PDB entry 3E3I | X-ray diffraction, 2.00 A resolution | chains A and C of the 4 polymer chains in the assembly

# Chain A (and C)
Molecule: Carbonic anhydrase 2
Source organism: Haemophilus influenzae
Notes: EC 4.2.1.1; chain C of this document is another copy of the same molecule, construct and numbering; everything in this record applies to it too
UniProtKB: P45148 (CAN_HAEIN); numbering as in UniProt (aligned over 1-229)
Amino-acid sequence (229 residues; row label = number of the first residue in the row):
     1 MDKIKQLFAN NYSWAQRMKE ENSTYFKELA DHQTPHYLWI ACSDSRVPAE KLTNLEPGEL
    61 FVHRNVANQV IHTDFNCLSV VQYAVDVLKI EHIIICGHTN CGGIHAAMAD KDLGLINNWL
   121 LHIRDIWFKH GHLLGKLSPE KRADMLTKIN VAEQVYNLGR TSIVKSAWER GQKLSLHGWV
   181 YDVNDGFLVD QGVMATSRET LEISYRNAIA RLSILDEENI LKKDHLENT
Not modelled in the structure: 22-33, 221-229
Differences from the reference sequence: engineered mutation Ala-41 (Gly in P45148)
Ion coordination: Zn2+: Cys-42, Asp-44, His-98, Cys-101
Ligand contacts: bicarbonate ion (BCT): Pro-48, Glu-50, Arg-64
Reported in the primary citation:
  - binding site for bicarbonate ion: Trp-39, Val-47, Glu-50, Arg-64, Tyr-181
  - allosteric site: Trp-39, Arg-64, Tyr-181
  - mutagenesis - G41A: decreased catalytic activity on CO2 hydration
  - mutagenesis - G41A: decreased catalytic activity on kcat at high pH

# Interface between chain A and chain C
Contacting residue pairs - 123 pairs, chain A then chain C:
  Met-1(A) / Ser-175(C)
  Met-1(A) / His-177(C)
  Met-1(A) / Met-194(C)  hydrophobic
  Met-1(A) / Thr-196(C)
  Lys-3(A) / His-36(C)  hydrogen bond
  Lys-3(A) / Tyr-37(C)  hydrogen bond (backbone-side chain)
  Lys-3(A) / His-92(C)
  Ile-4(A) / His-92(C)
  Ile-4(A) / His-177(C)
  Ile-4(A) / Trp-179(C)  hydrophobic
  Leu-7(A) / Thr-53(C)
  Leu-7(A) / Ile-94(C)  hydrophobic
  Leu-7(A) / Trp-179(C)  hydrophobic
  Leu-7(A) / Leu-188(C)  hydrophobic
  Phe-8(A) / Trp-179(C)  hydrophobic
  Phe-8(A) / Leu-188(C)
  Asn-10(A) / Thr-53(C)  hydrogen bond (side chain-backbone)
  Asn-10(A) / Asn-54(C)  hydrogen bond (side chain-backbone)
  Asn-11(A) / Leu-52(C)  hydrogen bond (side chain-backbone)
  Asn-11(A) / Gly-186(C)  hydrogen bond (side chain-backbone)
  Asn-11(A) / Phe-187(C)
  Asn-11(A) / Leu-188(C)  hydrogen bond (side chain-backbone)
  Tyr-12(A) / Phe-187(C)  hydrophobic
  Trp-14(A) / Val-47(C)  hydrophobic
  Trp-14(A) / Lys-51(C)
  Trp-14(A) / Leu-52(C)
  Trp-14(A) / Gly-186(C)
  Ala-15(A) / Asp-185(C)
  Ala-15(A) / Phe-187(C)  hydrophobic
  Gln-16(A) / Phe-187(C)
  Met-18(A) / Lys-51(C)
  His-36(A) / Lys-3(C)  hydrogen bond
  Tyr-37(A) / Lys-3(C)  hydrogen bond (side chain-backbone)
  Tyr-37(A) / Ile-4(C)  hydrophobic
  Trp-39(A) / Leu-7(C)  hydrophobic
  Ser-43(A) / Phe-61(C)
  Ser-43(A) / Val-62(C)  hydrogen bond (side chain-backbone)
  Asp-44(A) / Phe-61(C)
  Arg-46(A) / Thr-34(C)
  Arg-46(A) / Pro-35(C)
  Arg-46(A) / Glu-50(C)
  Arg-46(A) / Pro-57(C)
  Arg-46(A) / Gly-58(C)  hydrogen bond (side chain-backbone)
  Val-47(A) / Pro-57(C)
  Pro-48(A) / Glu-50(C)
  Glu-50(A) / Pro-48(C)
  Glu-50(A) / Arg-64(C)  salt bridge
  Lys-51(A) / Trp-14(C)
  Leu-52(A) / Asn-11(C)  hydrogen bond (backbone-side chain)
  Leu-52(A) / Trp-14(C)
  Thr-53(A) / Leu-7(C)
  Thr-53(A) / Asn-10(C)
  Asn-54(A) / Asn-10(C)  hydrogen bond (backbone-side chain)
  Asn-54(A) / Trp-14(C)
  Asn-54(A) / Arg-17(C)
  Leu-55(A) / Asn-10(C)
  Gly-58(A) / Arg-46(C)
  Phe-61(A) / Ser-43(C)
  Phe-61(A) / Asp-44(C)
  Phe-61(A) / Val-66(C)  hydrophobic
  Val-62(A) / Ser-43(C)  hydrogen bond (backbone-side chain)
  Val-62(A) / Arg-64(C)
  His-63(A) / Arg-64(C)  hydrogen bond (side chain-backbone)
  His-63(A) / Asn-76(C)  hydrogen bond
  Arg-64(A) / Val-62(C)
  Arg-64(A) / His-63(C)  hydrogen bond (backbone-side chain)
  Arg-64(A) / Arg-64(C)  hydrogen bond (backbone-backbone)
  Asn-65(A) / Asn-76(C)
  Val-66(A) / Phe-61(C)  hydrophobic
  Val-66(A) / Val-80(C)  hydrophobic
  Asp-74(A) / Asn-76(C)  hydrogen bond
  Phe-75(A) / Leu-115(C)  hydrophobic
  Phe-75(A) / Asn-118(C)
  Asn-76(A) / His-63(C)  hydrogen bond
  Asn-76(A) / Asn-65(C)
  Asn-76(A) / Asp-74(C)  hydrogen bond
  Asn-76(A) / Asn-76(C)
  Asn-76(A) / Trp-119(C)
  Ser-79(A) / Ile-116(C)
  Ser-79(A) / Trp-119(C)
  Val-80(A) / Val-66(C)  hydrophobic
  Gln-82(A) / Leu-113(C)  hydrogen bond (side chain-backbone)
  Gln-82(A) / Gly-114(C)
  Gln-82(A) / Leu-115(C)  hydrogen bond (side chain-backbone)
  Gln-82(A) / Ile-116(C)  hydrogen bond (side chain-backbone)
  Tyr-83(A) / Gly-102(C)
  Tyr-83(A) / Ile-116(C)  hydrophobic
  Val-87(A) / Leu-113(C)
  His-92(A) / Met-1(C)
  His-92(A) / Lys-3(C)
  His-92(A) / Ile-4(C)
  Ile-94(A) / Leu-7(C)  hydrophobic
  Gly-102(A) / Tyr-83(C)
  Leu-113(A) / Gln-82(C)  hydrogen bond (backbone-side chain)
  Leu-113(A) / Val-87(C)
  Gly-114(A) / Gln-82(C)
  Leu-115(A) / Phe-75(C)  hydrophobic
  Leu-115(A) / Gln-82(C)  hydrogen bond (backbone-side chain)
  Ile-116(A) / Ser-79(C)
  Ile-116(A) / Gln-82(C)  hydrogen bond (backbone-side chain)
  Ile-116(A) / Tyr-83(C)  hydrophobic
  Asn-118(A) / Phe-75(C)
  Trp-119(A) / Asn-76(C)
  Trp-119(A) / Ser-79(C)
  Ser-175(A) / Met-1(C)
  His-177(A) / Met-1(C)
  His-177(A) / Ile-4(C)
  Trp-179(A) / Ile-4(C)  hydrophobic
  Trp-179(A) / Leu-7(C)  hydrophobic
  Trp-179(A) / Phe-8(C)
  Tyr-181(A) / Trp-14(C)
  Asp-185(A) / Ala-15(C)
  Gly-186(A) / Asn-11(C)  hydrogen bond (backbone-side chain)
  Gly-186(A) / Trp-14(C)
  Gly-186(A) / Ala-15(C)
  Phe-187(A) / Asn-11(C)
  Phe-187(A) / Tyr-12(C)  hydrophobic
  Phe-187(A) / Ala-15(C)  hydrophobic
  Phe-187(A) / Gln-16(C)
  Leu-188(A) / Leu-7(C)  hydrophobic
  Leu-188(A) / Phe-8(C)
  Leu-188(A) / Asn-11(C)  hydrogen bond (backbone-side chain)
  Thr-196(A) / Met-1(C)
Other interface residues (no listed pair), chain A (68 interface residues in all): Arg-17, Pro-57, Leu-60, Cys-77, Leu-78, Ala-106, Ile-163, Lys-173, Asp-190
Other interface residues (no listed pair), chain C (69 interface residues in all): Trp-39, Leu-55, Leu-60, Cys-77, Leu-78, Gly-103, Ala-106, Ile-163, Asp-190

# In short
Chain A and chain C form an interface of 68 and 69 residues respectively, with 29 hydrogen bonds and 1 salt
bridge. Polar pairs include Glu-50(A)/Arg-64(C), Lys-3(A)/His-36(C) and Lys-3(A)/Tyr-37(C). The paper reports
a binding site for bicarbonate ion at Trp-39(A), Val-47(A) and Glu-50(A) among others; G41A of chain A reduces
catalytic activity on CO2 hydration.
Both chains are Carbonic anhydrase 2 (Haemophilus influenzae). Entry 3E3I (H. influenzae beta-carbonic
anhydrase, variant G41A with 100 mM bicarbonate) was determined by X-ray diffraction, deposited together with
3E2X, 3E31 and 3E3F.
